PDB entry 5DVI | X-ray diffraction, 1.25 A resolution | chain A

# Chain A
Protein: Binding protein component of ABC sugar transporter
Source organism: Pseudomonas putida CSV86
UniProtKB: H7BRJ8 (H7BRJ8_PSEPU); residue numbers follow UniProt; this construct covers 24-421
Sequence (419 residues; row label = number of the first residue in the row):
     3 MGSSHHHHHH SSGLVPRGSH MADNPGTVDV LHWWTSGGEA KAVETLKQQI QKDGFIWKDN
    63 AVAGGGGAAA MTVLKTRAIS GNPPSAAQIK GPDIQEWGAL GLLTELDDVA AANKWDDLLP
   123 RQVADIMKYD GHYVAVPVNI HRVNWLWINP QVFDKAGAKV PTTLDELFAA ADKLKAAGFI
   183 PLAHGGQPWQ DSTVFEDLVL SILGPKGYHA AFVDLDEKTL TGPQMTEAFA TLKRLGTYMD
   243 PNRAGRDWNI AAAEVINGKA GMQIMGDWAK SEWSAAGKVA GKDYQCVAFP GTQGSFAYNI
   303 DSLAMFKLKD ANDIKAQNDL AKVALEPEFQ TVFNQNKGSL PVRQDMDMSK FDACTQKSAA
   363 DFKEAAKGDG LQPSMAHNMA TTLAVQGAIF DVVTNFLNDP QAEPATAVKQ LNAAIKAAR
Unresolved in the structure: 3-25
Cystine bridges: Cys288-Cys356
Sequence notes: expression tag (3-23)
Ligand contacts: beta-D-glucopyranose (BGC): Trp35, Trp36, Glu41, Gly67, Gly68, Gln90, Lys92, His143, Trp191, Trp250, Trp270, Asn301, Asp303, Lys339, His379
Reported in the primary citation:
  - binding site for beta-D-glucopyranose: Trp35, Trp36, Glu41, Gly68, Gln90, Lys92, Trp250, Trp270, Asn301, Asp303, Lys339, His379, Asn380
  - mutagenesis - Q90A, W250A, W270A, N301A, D303A: decreased binding to beta-D-glucopyranose

# Summary
Ligands of chain A: beta-D-glucopyranose. The paper reports a binding site for beta-D-glucopyranose at Trp35,
Trp36 and Glu41 among others; Q90A, W250A and W270A, among others, reduce binding to beta-D-glucopyranose; 5
substitutions were tested in all.
Chain A is Binding protein component of ABC sugar transporter (Pseudomonas putida CSV86); the structure, High
resolution crystal Structure of glucose complexed periplasmic glucose binding protein (ppGBP) from P. putida
CSV86, was determined by X-ray diffraction (same publication as 5DVF and 5DVJ).
